8S6M - chains R and I of the 5 polymer chains in the assembly; structure by X-ray diffraction, 1.67 A resolution.

Chain R:
Protein: Spike protein S1
From: Severe acute respiratory syndrome coronavirus 2
Reference sequence: P0DTC2 (SPIKE_SARS2); residue numbers follow UniProt; this construct covers 328-531
Amino-acid sequence (269 residues; numbered 309 to 577; the number before each row is that of its first residue):
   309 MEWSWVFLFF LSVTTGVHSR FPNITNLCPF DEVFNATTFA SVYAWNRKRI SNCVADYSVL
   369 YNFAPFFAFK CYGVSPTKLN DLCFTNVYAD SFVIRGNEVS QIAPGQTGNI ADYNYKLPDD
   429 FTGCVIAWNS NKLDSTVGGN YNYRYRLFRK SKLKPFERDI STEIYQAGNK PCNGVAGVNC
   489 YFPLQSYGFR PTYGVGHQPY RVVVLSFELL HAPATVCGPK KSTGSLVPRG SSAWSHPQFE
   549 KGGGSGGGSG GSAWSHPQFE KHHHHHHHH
Not modelled in the structure: 309-332, 529-577
Construct notes: initiating methionine (309); expression tag (310-327, 532-577); variant Asp339 (Gly in P0DTC2), Thr346 (Arg in P0DTC2), Phe371 (Ser in P0DTC2), Pro373 (Ser in P0DTC2), Phe375 (Ser in P0DTC2), Ala376 (Thr in P0DTC2), Asn405 (Asp in P0DTC2), Ser408 (Arg in P0DTC2), Asn417 (Lys in P0DTC2), Lys440 (Asn in P0DTC2), Thr444 (Lys in P0DTC2), Arg452 (Leu in P0DTC2), Lys460 (Asn in P0DTC2), Asn477 (Ser in P0DTC2), Lys478 (Thr in P0DTC2), Ala484 (Glu in P0DTC2), Val486 (Phe in P0DTC2), Arg498 (Gln in P0DTC2), Tyr501 (Asn in P0DTC2), His505 (Tyr in P0DTC2)
UniProt features mapped onto this chain:
  - region: Asn448 to Tyr451, Tyr453 to Phe456 (Immunodominant HLA epitope recognized by the CD8+)
  - glycosylation (N-linked (GlcNAc...) asparagine): Asn331 (complex), Asn343 (complex)
  - natural variant: Asp339 (G339D: In strain: Omicron/BA.1, Omicron/BA.2 and 4 more; this construct carries the variant), Thr346 (R346T: In strain: Omicron/BQ.1.1, Omicron/XBB.1.5 and 1 more; this construct carries the variant), Leu368 (L368I: In strain: Omicron/XBB.1.5, Omicron/EG.5.1), Phe371 (S371F: In strain: Omicron/BA.2, Omicron/BA.2.12.1 and 6 more; this construct carries the variant), Pro373 (S373P: In strain: Omicron/BA.1, Omicron/BA.2 and 7 more; this construct carries the variant), Phe375 (S375F: In strain: Omicron/BA.1, Omicron/BA.2 and 7 more; this construct carries the variant), Ala376 (T376A: In strain: Omicron/BA.2, Omicron/BA.2.12.1 and 5 more; this construct carries the variant), Asn405 (D405N: In strain: Omicron/BA.2, Omicron/BA.2.12.1 and 6 more; this construct carries the variant), Ser408 (R408S: In strain: Omicron/BA.2, Omicron/BA.2.12.1 and 6 more; this construct carries the variant), Asn417 (K417N: In strain: Beta/B.1.351, Omicron/BA.1 and 8 more; this construct carries the variant), Lys440 (N440K: In strain: Omicron/BA.1, Omicron/BA.2 and 7 more; this construct carries the variant), Thr444 (K444T: In strain: Omicron/BQ.1.1; this construct carries the variant), 16 further natural variant entries in UniProt
  - mutagenesis: Asn331 (N331Q: Reduced viral infectivity), Asn343 (N343Q: Reduced viral infectivity), Tyr453 (Y453F: Decreased HLA binding to NF9 epitope. Increased binding affinity to human ACE2), Ala475 (A475V: Increased resistance to neutralizing antibodies), Val483 (V483A: Increased resistance to neutralizing antibodies), Phe490 (F490L: Increased resistance to neutralizing antibodies and human covalescent sera neutralization), Gln493 (Q493N: Reduced host ACE2-binding affinity in vitro; Q493Y: Reduced host ACE2-binding affinity in vitro), His519 (H519P: Increased resistance to human covalescent sera neutralization)
Disulfide bonds: Cys336-Cys361, Cys379-Cys432, Cys391-Cys525, Cys480-Cys488
Covalently attached groups: N-acetylglucosamine (NAG) linked to Asn343
Metal / ion sites: Ni2+: His519 (together with 1,2-ethanediol) (shared with 1 residue of chain L)
Reported in the primary citation:
  - mutagenesis - L455S: unchanged binding to VIR-7229

Chain I:
Protein: S2H97 Fab heavy chain
From: Homo sapiens
Notes: antibody fragment or engineered binder
Amino-acid sequence (223 residues; each row starts with the number of its first residue):
     1 QVRLVQSGAE VKKSGESLKI SCKGSGYSFT SYWIGWVRQM PGKGLEWMGI IYPGDSDTRY
    61 SPSFQGQVTI SADKSISTVY LQWSSLKASD TAMYYCARQW SHYTYDYYYW GQGTLVTISS
   121 ASTKGPSVFP LAPSSKSTSG GTAALGCLVK DYFPEPVTVS WNSGALTSGV HTFPAVLQSS
   181 GLYSLSSVVT VPSSSLGTQT YICNVNHKPS NTKVDKKVEP KSC
Not modelled in the structure: 120-121, 135-141, 221-223
Disulfide bonds: Cys22-Cys96, Cys147-Cys203

Interface between chain R and chain I:
Residue-residue contacts (29; chain R residue first):
  Arg355(R) - Tyr103(I)
  Arg355(R) - Tyr105(I)
  Tyr396(R) - Tyr103(I)  hydrophobic
  Pro426(R) - His102(I)
  Asp427(R) - Ser31(I)
  Asp428(R) - Ser28(I)
  Asp428(R) - Tyr32(I)  hydrogen bond
  Asp428(R) - His102(I)  salt bridge
  Phe429(R) - Tyr103(I)
  Ser459(R) - Asp55(I)  hydrogen bond
  Ser459(R) - Asp57(I)
  Lys462(R) - Trp33(I)
  Lys462(R) - Tyr52(I)
  Lys462(R) - Asp55(I)  salt bridge
  Lys462(R) - Asp57(I)  salt bridge
  Pro463(R) - Ser31(I)
  Pro463(R) - Tyr52(I)
  Pro463(R) - His102(I)
  Phe464(R) - His102(I)
  Phe464(R) - Tyr103(I)
  Ser514(R) - Tyr103(I)  hydrogen bond
  Glu516(R) - Ser101(I)  hydrogen bond
  Glu516(R) - Tyr103(I)
  Glu516(R) - Thr104(I)  hydrogen bond
  Leu518(R) - Trp100(I)  hydrophobic
  Leu518(R) - Ser101(I)
  Leu518(R) - Thr104(I)
  His519(R) - Trp100(I)
  His519(R) - Tyr108(I)
Also at the interface, not in a pair above, chain R (17 interface residues in all): Lys460, Glu465, Ala520
Also at the interface, not in a pair above, chain I (15 interface residues in all): Arg59

Overview:
Chain R and chain I form an interface of 17 and 15 residues respectively, with 5 hydrogen bonds and 3 salt
bridges. Polar contacts include Asp428(R)-His102(I), Lys462(R)-Asp55(I) and Lys462(R)-Asp57(I). Covalently
linked N-acetylglucosamine: at Asn343(R). UniProt lists 8 mutagenesis sites on chain R. The paper reports that
L455S of chain R leaves binding to VIR-7229 unchanged.
Chain R is Spike protein S1 (Severe acute respiratory syndrome coronavirus 2) and chain I is S2H97 Fab heavy
chain (Homo sapiens); the structure, SARS-CoV-2 BQ.1.1 RBD bound to the S2V29 and the S2H97 Fab fragments, was
determined by X-ray diffraction together with 9ASD, 9ATM and 9AU2 from the same study.
